PDB entry 1SYI | X-ray diffraction, 2.10 A resolution | chains A and B

Chain A (and B):
Protein: Glutamate receptor 2
Source organism: Rattus norvegicus
Notes: fragment: glur2-flop ligand-binding core (s1s2j); chain B of this document is another copy of the same molecule, construct and numbering; everything in this record applies to it too
UniProt: P19491 (GRIA2_RAT); aligned to UniProt positions 413-673 over residues 0-260 (the alignment contains insertions or deletions, so no single offset holds)
Sequence (263 residues; row label = number of the first residue in the row; numbers below 1 keep their minus sign (Gly-2 is residue -2)):
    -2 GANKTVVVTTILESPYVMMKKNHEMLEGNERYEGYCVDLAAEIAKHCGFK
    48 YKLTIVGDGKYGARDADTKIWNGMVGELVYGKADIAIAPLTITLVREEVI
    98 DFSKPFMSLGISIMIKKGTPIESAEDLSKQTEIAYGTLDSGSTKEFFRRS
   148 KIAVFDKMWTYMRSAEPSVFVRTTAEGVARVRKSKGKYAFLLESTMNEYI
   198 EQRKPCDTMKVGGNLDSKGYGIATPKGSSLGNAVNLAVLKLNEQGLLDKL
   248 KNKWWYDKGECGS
Disordered / not traced: -2 to -1, 259-260
Disulfide bonds: Cys203-Cys258
Differences from the reference sequence: cloning artifact (-2 to -1); engineered mutation Phe187 (Tyr723 in P19491)
Ligand contacts: CPW ((S)-2-amino-3-(1,3,5,7-pentahydro-2,4-dioxo-cyclopenta[e]pyrimidin-1-yl) proionic acid): Glu10, Tyr58, Pro86, Leu87, Thr88, Arg93, Leu135, Gly138, Ser139, Thr140, Thr171, Leu189, Glu190, Met193, Tyr217
Swiss-Prot annotation at these positions:
  - binding site (L-glutamate): Pro86, Thr88, Arg93
  - site: Arg61 (Interaction with the cone snail toxin Con-ikot-ikot)
  - glycosylation: Asn0 (N-linked (GlcNAc...) asparagine)

How chain A and chain B interact:
Pairs across the interface (30; chain A residue first):
  Ile89(A) with Leu236(B), hydrophobic
  Thr90(A) with Glu240(B)
  Leu91(A) with Leu233(B); Leu236(B), hydrophobic; Lys237(B); Glu240(B), hydrogen bond (backbone-side chain)
  Glu94(A) with Lys101(B), salt bridge; Asn232(B); Leu233(B); Leu236(B)
  Phe99(A) with Lys101(B), hydrogen bond (backbone-side chain)
  Ser100(A) with Lys101(B)
  Lys101(A) with Glu94(B), salt bridge; Phe99(B), hydrogen bond (side chain-backbone); Ser100(B)
  Pro102(A) with Pro102(B)
  Ser214(A) with Asn239(B), hydrogen bond (backbone-side chain)
  Lys215(A) with Asn239(B); Glu240(B)
  Asn232(A) with Glu94(B), hydrogen bond
  Leu233(A) with Leu91(B)
  Leu236(A) with Ile89(B), hydrophobic; Thr90(B); Leu91(B), hydrophobic; Glu94(B)
  Asn239(A) with Ser214(B); Lys215(B)
  Glu240(A) with Thr90(B); Leu91(B), hydrogen bond (side chain-backbone); Lys215(B)
Also at the interface, not in a pair above, chain A (18 interface residues in all): Glu95, Ser105, Lys237
Also at the interface, not in a pair above, chain B (18 interface residues in all): Glu95, Ser105

Summary:
Chain A and chain B each contribute 18 residues to their interface, with 6 hydrogen bonds and 2 salt bridges.
Polar contacts include Glu94(A)-Lys101(B), Leu91(A)-Glu240(B) and Phe99(A)-Lys101(B). Ligands of chain A:
compound CPW. UniProt lists 3 L-glutamate-binding residues on chain A.
Both chains are Glutamate receptor 2 (Rattus norvegicus). Entry 1SYI (X-ray structure of the Y702F mutant of
the GLUR2 ligand-binding core (S1S2J) in complex with (s)-CPW399 ...) was determined by X-ray diffraction
together with 1SYH and 1XHY from the same study.
